Entry 7P4K (X-ray diffraction, 2.15 A resolution); this record covers chains A and B.

[Chain A (and B)]
Name: Bifunctional epoxide hydrolase 2
Source organism: Homo sapiens
Notes: EC 3.3.2.10, 3.1.3.76; chain B of this document is another copy of the same molecule, construct and numbering; everything in this record applies to it too
Reference sequence: P34913 (HYES_HUMAN); numbering as in UniProt (aligned over 222-555)
Sequence (346 residues; numbered 219 to 564; the number before each row is that of its first residue):
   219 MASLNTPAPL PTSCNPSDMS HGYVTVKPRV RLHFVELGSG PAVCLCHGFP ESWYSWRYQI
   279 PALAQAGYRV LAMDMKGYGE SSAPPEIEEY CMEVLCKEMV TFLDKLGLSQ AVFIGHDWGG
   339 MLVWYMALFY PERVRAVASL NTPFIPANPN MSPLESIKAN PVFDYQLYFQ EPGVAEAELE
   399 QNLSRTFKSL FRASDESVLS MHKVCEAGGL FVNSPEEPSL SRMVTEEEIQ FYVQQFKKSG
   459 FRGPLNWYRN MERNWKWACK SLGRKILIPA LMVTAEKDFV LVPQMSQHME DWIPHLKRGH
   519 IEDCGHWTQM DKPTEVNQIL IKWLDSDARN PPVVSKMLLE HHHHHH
Disordered / not traced: 219-228, 375-380, 548-564 (chain B: 219-228, 374-381, 419-426, 548-564)
Sequence notes: initiating methionine (219); expression tag (220-221, 556-564)
Small-molecule neighbours: 5IV (N-[[4-(cyclopropylsulfonylamino)-2-(trifluoromethyl)phenyl]methyl]-1-[(3-fluorophenyl)methyl]indole-5-carboxamide): F267, P268, D335, W336, M339, T360, P361, I363, Y383, Q384, F387, L408, S415, L417, M419, Y466, D496, F497, V498, L499, M503, H524, W525
Swiss-Prot annotation at these positions:
  - motif: S553 to M555 (Microbody targeting signal)
  - active site: D335 (Nucleophile), Y466 (Proton donor), H524 (Proton acceptor)
  - binding site (substrate): Y383
  - modified residue: S370 (Phosphoserine), K421 (N6-succinyllysine), K455 (N6-succinyllysine), K554 (N6-succinyllysine)
  - lipidation: C522 (S-(15-deoxy-Delta12,14-prostaglandin J2-9-yl)cysteine)
  - natural variant: R287 (R287Q: No effect on phosphatase activity), E470 (E470G: No effect on phosphatase activity and epoxyde hydrolase activity)
  - mutagenesis: C522 (C522S: Loss of S-(15-deoxy-Delta12,14-prostaglandin J2-9-yl)cysteine-induced inhibition of epoxide hydrolase activity)

[How chain A and chain B interact]
Residue-residue contacts (39):
  D236(A) with K323(B), salt bridge
  S238(A) with Y241(B); V242(B); F252(B); L324(B)
  H239(A) with H239(B); G240(B); Y241(B), hydrogen bond (backbone-backbone)
  G240(A) with H239(B)
  Y241(A) with S238(B); H239(B), hydrogen bond (backbone-backbone); Y241(B), hydrophobic
  V242(A) with S238(B)
  F252(A) with S238(B)
  E254(A) with E254(B); R287(B), salt bridge
  L255(A) with K323(B); L324(B); G325(B)
  G256(A) with R287(B), hydrogen bond (backbone-side chain); L324(B), hydrogen bond (backbone-backbone); G325(B); L326(B)
  S257(A) with R287(B); L326(B)
  R287(A) with E254(B), salt bridge; G256(B), hydrogen bond (side chain-backbone); R287(B)
  K323(A) with D236(B), salt bridge; L255(B)
  L324(A) with S238(B); E254(B); L255(B); G256(B), hydrogen bond (backbone-backbone)
  G325(A) with L255(B); G256(B); S257(B)
  L326(A) with G256(B); S257(B)
Other interface residues (no listed pair), chain A (19 interface residues in all): S235, M237, T243
Other interface residues (no listed pair), chain B (19 interface residues in all): S235, M237, T243

[Summary]
Chain A and chain B each contribute 19 residues to their interface; the contacts include 6 hydrogen bonds and
4 salt bridges. Polar pairs include D236(A)-K323(B), E254(A)-R287(B) and G256(A)-R287(B). Chain A binds
compound 5IV.
Chain A and chain B are both Bifunctional epoxide hydrolase 2 (Homo sapiens); the structure, Soluble epoxide
hydrolase in complex with FL217, was determined by X-ray diffraction together with 7P4E from the same study.
